PDB entry 4AFS | X-ray diffraction, 1.90 A resolution | chains A and C

# Chain A
Protein: Chymase
Source organism: Homo sapiens
Notes: EC 3.4.21.39
UniProtKB: P23946 (CMA1_HUMAN); residues 1-226 here correspond to UniProt positions 22-247 (UniProt number = residue number + 21)
Chain sequence (226 residues; row label = number of the first residue in the row):
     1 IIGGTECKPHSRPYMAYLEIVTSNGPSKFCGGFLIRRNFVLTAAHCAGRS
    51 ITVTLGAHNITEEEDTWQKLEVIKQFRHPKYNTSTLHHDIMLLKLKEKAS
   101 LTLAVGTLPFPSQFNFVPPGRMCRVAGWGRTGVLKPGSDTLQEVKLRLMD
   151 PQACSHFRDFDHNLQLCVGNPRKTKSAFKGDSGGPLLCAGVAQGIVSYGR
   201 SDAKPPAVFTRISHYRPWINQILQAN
Disulfide bonds: Cys30-Cys46, Cys123-Cys188, Cys154-Cys167
Ion coordination: Zn2+: His10, Glu64 (shared with His22(C) of chain C)
From the paper describing this entry:
  - catalytic residues: Ser182 (citing earlier work)

# Chain C
Protein: Fynomer
Source organism: Synthetic construct
Chain sequence (85 residues; row label = number of the first residue in the row; numbers below 1 keep their minus sign (Met-3 is residue -3)):
    -3 MRGSGVTLFVALYDYQADRWTDLSFHKGEKFQILDASPPGDWWEARSLTT
    47 GETGYIPSNYVAPVDSIQGEQKLISEEDLHHHHHH
Not modelled in the structure: -3 to 3, 65-81
Ion coordination: Zn2+: His22 (shared with His10(A), Glu64(A) of chain A)

# Chain A / chain C interface
Contacting residue pairs (48; chain A residue first):
  Thr22(A) - Leu30(C)
  Thr22(A) - Arg42(C)  hydrogen bond
  Ser23(A) - Gln28(C)
  Ser23(A) - Arg42(C)
  Asn24(A) - Arg42(C)
  Gly25(A) - Arg42(C)  hydrogen bond (backbone-side chain)
  Pro26(A) - Arg42(C)  hydrogen bond (backbone-side chain)
  Pro26(A) - Gly47(C)
  Lys28(A) - Glu40(C)  salt bridge
  His45(A) - Thr17(C)
  His45(A) - Tyr51(C)
  Arg77(A) - Asp31(C)  salt bridge
  Arg77(A) - Ser33(C)  hydrogen bond
  Arg77(A) - Pro34(C)
  Tyr81(A) - Pro34(C)
  Tyr81(A) - Pro35(C)
  Tyr81(A) - Tyr51(C)  hydrogen bond
  Asn82(A) - Pro35(C)
  Asn82(A) - Gly36(C)
  Thr83(A) - Arg15(C)  hydrogen bond (backbone-side chain)
  Thr83(A) - Pro35(C)  hydrogen bond (backbone-backbone)
  Thr83(A) - Gly36(C)
  Thr83(A) - Asp37(C)
  Thr83(A) - Trp38(C)  hydrogen bond (side chain-backbone)
  Thr83(A) - Tyr51(C)
  Ser84(A) - Arg15(C)  hydrogen bond (backbone-side chain)
  Ser84(A) - Gly36(C)
  Ser84(A) - Asp37(C)  hydrogen bond (side chain-backbone)
  Ser84(A) - Trp38(C)
  Leu86(A) - Arg15(C)
  Leu86(A) - Thr17(C)
  Ala177(A) - Trp16(C)
  Phe178(A) - Trp16(C)  hydrophobic
  Lys179(A) - Trp16(C)
  Val196(A) - Trp16(C)  hydrophobic
  Ser197(A) - Thr17(C)
  Tyr198(A) - Trp16(C)
  Tyr198(A) - Thr17(C)
  Gly199(A) - Asp14(C)
  Gly199(A) - Arg15(C)
  Gly199(A) - Trp16(C)  hydrogen bond (backbone-backbone)
  Arg200(A) - Asp14(C)
  Arg200(A) - Trp16(C)
  Ser201(A) - Ala13(C)  hydrogen bond (side chain-backbone)
  Ser201(A) - Asp14(C)  hydrogen bond (backbone-backbone)
  Ser201(A) - Arg15(C)  hydrogen bond (side chain-backbone)
  Ser201(A) - Trp16(C)
  Ala207(A) - Trp16(C)  hydrophobic
Also at the interface, not in a pair above, chain A (25 interface residues in all): Ala47, Ser182
Also at the interface, not in a pair above, chain C (19 interface residues in all): Thr49

# Overview
Chain A and chain C form an interface of 25 and 19 residues respectively; the contacts include 14 hydrogen
bonds and 2 salt bridges. Among the polar pairs are Lys28(A)-Glu40(C), Arg77(A)-Asp31(C) and
Thr22(A)-Arg42(C). His10(A), Glu64(A) and His22(C) form the Zn2+ site. The paper reports the catalytic residue
Ser182(A).
Chain A is Chymase (Homo sapiens) and chain C is Fynomer (Synthetic construct); the structure, Human Chymase -
Fynomer Complex, was determined by X-ray diffraction together with 4AFQ, 4AFU, 4AFZ, 4AG1 and 4AG2 from the
same study.
